6ZUH - chains H and I of the 3 polymer chains in the assembly; structure by X-ray diffraction, 1.70 A resolution.

Chain H:
Name: Prothrombin
Organism: Homo sapiens
Notes: EC 3.4.21.5
UniProt: P00734 (THRB_HUMAN); the construct lacks a stretch of the UniProt sequence and is renumbered around it, so the offset changes along the chain: 16-37 = UniProt 364-385; 38-60 = UniProt 387-409; 61-77 = UniProt 419-435; 78-97 = UniProt 437-456; 7 more segments
Chain sequence (259 residues; each row starts with the number of its first residue; note: 3 numbers in that range are skipped by the numbering (no residue carries them; nothing is unmodelled there); a row labelled like 60A-60E holds insertion residues (60A, then the next letters in order)):
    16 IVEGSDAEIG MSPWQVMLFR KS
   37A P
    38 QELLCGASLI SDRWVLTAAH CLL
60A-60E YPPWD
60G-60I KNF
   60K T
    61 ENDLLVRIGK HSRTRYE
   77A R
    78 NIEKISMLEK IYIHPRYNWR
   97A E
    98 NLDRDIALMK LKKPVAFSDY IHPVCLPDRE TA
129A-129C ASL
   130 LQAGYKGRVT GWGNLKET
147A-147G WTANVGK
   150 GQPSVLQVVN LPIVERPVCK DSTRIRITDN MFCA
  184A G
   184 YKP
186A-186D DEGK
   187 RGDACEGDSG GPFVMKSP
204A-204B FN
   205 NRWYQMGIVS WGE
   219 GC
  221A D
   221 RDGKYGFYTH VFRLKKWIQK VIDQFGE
Disordered / not traced: 147A-147G, 246-247
Disulfides: Cys42-Cys58, Cys168-Cys182, Cys191-Cys220
Glycans and other covalent adducts: N-acetylglucosamine (NAG) linked to Asn60H
UniProt features mapped onto this chain:
  - region: Ala183 to Val200 (High affinity receptor-binding region which is also known as the TP508 peptide)
  - active site (Charge relay system): His57, Asp102, Ser195
  - glycosylation: Asn60H (N-linked (GlcNAc...) (complex) asparagine)

Chain I:
Name: Hirudin-2
UniProt: P28504 (HIR2_HIRME); residues 9-19 here correspond to UniProt positions 54-64 (UniProt number = residue number + 45)
Chain sequence (11 residues; each row starts with the number of its first residue):
     9 GDFEEIPEEY L
Modified residues: Tyr18 (O-sulfo-L-tyrosine; TYS)
UniProt features mapped onto this chain:
  - region: Asp10 to Leu19 (Interaction with fibrinogen-binding exosite of thrombin)
  - modified residue: Tyr18 (Sulfotyrosine)

Chain H / chain I interface:
Pairs across the interface - 22 pairs, chain H then chain I:
  Phe34(H) - Phe11(I)  hydrophobic
  Gln38(H) - Phe11(I)
  Gln38(H) - Glu12(I)
  Gln38(H) - Glu13(I)
  Glu39(H) - Phe11(I)
  Leu40(H) - Phe11(I)
  Leu65(H) - Tyr18(I)
  Arg67(H) - Ile14(I)
  Arg73(H) - Phe11(I)
  Thr74(H) - Asp10(I)
  Thr74(H) - Phe11(I)
  Thr74(H) - Glu12(I)  hydrogen bond (backbone-backbone)
  Arg75(H) - Glu12(I)
  Tyr76(H) - Glu12(I)  hydrogen bond (backbone-side chain)
  Tyr76(H) - Glu13(I)
  Tyr76(H) - Ile14(I)  hydrophobic
  Tyr76(H) - Pro15(I)  hydrophobic
  Tyr76(H) - Tyr18(I)
  Glu80(H) - Tyr18(I)
  Lys81(H) - Tyr18(I)
  Ile82(H) - Ile14(I)  hydrophobic
  Ile82(H) - Tyr18(I)
Interface residues without a listed pair, chain H (14 interface residues in all): Met32
Interface residues without a listed pair, chain I (8 interface residues in all): Leu19

In short:
14 residues of chain H and 8 residues of chain I are in contact, with 2 hydrogen bonds. Polar pairs include
Tyr76(H)-Glu12(I) and Thr74(H)-Glu12(I). UniProt lists 3 active-site residues on chain H.
Here chain H is Prothrombin (Homo sapiens) and chain I is Hirudin-2. Entry 6ZUH (Crystal Structure of Thrombin
in complex with compound17) was determined by X-ray diffraction (same publication as 6ZUG, 6ZUN, 6ZUU, 6ZUW,
6ZUX, 6ZV7 and 6ZV8).
